9GSG - chains A and B; structure by electron microscopy, 2.83 A resolution.

[Chain A]
Molecule: Plasma membrane calcium-transporting ATPase 2
Organism: Mus musculus
Notes: EC 7.2.2.10
Reference sequence: Q9R0K7 (AT2B2_MOUSE); residues 1-1198 here = UniProt positions 1-1198
Amino-acid sequence (1214 residues; numbered 1 to 1214; the number before each row is that of its first residue):
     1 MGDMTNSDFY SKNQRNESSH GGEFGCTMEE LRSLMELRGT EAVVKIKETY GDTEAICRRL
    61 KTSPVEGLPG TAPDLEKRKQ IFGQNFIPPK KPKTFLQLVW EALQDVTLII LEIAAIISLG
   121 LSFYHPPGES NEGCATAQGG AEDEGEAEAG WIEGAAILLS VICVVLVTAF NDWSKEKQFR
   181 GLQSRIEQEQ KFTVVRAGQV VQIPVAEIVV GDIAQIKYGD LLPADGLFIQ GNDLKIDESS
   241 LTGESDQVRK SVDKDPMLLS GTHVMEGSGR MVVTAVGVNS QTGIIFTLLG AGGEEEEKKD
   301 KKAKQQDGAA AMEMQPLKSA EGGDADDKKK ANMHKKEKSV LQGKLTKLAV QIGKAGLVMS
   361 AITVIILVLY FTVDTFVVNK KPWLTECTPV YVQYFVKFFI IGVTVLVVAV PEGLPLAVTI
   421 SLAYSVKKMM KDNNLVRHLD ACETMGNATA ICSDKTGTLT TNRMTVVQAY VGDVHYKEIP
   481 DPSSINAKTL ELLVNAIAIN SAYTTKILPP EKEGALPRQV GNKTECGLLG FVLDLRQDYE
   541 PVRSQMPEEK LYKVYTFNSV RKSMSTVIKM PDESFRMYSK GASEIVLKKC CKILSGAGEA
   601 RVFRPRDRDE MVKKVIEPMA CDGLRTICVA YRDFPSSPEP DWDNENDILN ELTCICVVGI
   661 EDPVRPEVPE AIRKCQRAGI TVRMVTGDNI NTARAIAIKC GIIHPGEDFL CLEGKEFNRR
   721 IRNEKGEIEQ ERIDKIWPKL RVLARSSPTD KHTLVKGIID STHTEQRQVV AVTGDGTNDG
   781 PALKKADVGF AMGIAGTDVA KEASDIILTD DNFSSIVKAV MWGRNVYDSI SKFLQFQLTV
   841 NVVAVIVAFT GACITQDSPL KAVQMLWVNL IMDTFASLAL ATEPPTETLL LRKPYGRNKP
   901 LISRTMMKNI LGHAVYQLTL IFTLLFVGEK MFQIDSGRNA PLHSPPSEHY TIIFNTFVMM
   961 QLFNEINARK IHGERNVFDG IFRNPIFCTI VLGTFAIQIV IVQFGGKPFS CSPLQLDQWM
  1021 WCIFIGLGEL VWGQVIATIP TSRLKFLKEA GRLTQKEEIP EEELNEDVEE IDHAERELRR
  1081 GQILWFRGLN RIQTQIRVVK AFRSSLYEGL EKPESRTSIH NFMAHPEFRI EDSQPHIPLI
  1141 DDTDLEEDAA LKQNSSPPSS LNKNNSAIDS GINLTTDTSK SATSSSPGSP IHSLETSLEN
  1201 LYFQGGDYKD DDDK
Unresolved in the structure: 1-24, 127-148, 183-191, 292-337, 387-389, 1044-1214
Construct notes: expression tag (1199-1214)
Ion coordination: tetrafluoroaluminate ion near Asp454 (its only coordinating residue here); Mg2+: Asp454, Thr456, Asp775
From the paper describing this entry:
  - disease-associated variants - E412K, S877F: decreased catalytic activity
  - mutagenesis - Q837A, N841D, D873K: decreased catalytic activity

[Chain B]
Molecule: Neuroplastin
Organism: Mus musculus
Reference sequence: P97300 (NPTN_MOUSE); residue numbers follow UniProt; this construct covers 1-397
Amino-acid sequence (413 residues; each row starts with the number of its first residue):
     1 MSGSSLPGAL ALSLLLVSGS LLPGPGAAQN AGFVKSPMSE TKLTGDAFEL YCDVVGSPTP
    61 EIQWWYAEVN RAESFRQLWD GARKRRVTVN TAYGSNGVSV LRITRLTLED SGTYECRASN
   121 DPKRNDLRQN PSITWIRAQA TISVLQKPRI VTSEEVIIRE SLLPVTLQCN LTSSSHTLMY
   181 SYWTRNGVEL TATRKNASNM EYRINKPRAE DSGEYHCVYH FVSAPKANAT IEVKAAPDIT
   241 GHKRSENKNE GQDAMMYCKS VGYPHPEWIW RKKENGVFEE ISNSSGRFFI TNKENYTELS
   301 IVNLQITEDP GEYECNATNS IGSASVSTVL RVRSHLAPLW PFLGILAEII ILVVIIVVYE
   361 KRKRPDEVPD DDEPAGPMKT NSTNNHKDKN LRQRNTNENL YFQGGHHHHH HHH
Unresolved in the structure: 1-146, 361-413
Disulfides: Cys169-Cys217, Cys258-Cys315
Covalently attached groups: N-acetylglucosamine (NAG) linked to Asn170, Asn196, Asn228, Asn283, Asn295, Asn316
Construct notes: expression tag (398-413)

[How chain A and chain B interact]
Residue-residue contacts (23; chain A residue first):
  Gln933(A) - Arg331(B)
  Gln933(A) - Arg333(B)  hydrogen bond (backbone-side chain)
  Ile934(A) - Arg331(B)
  Ile934(A) - Arg333(B)
  Asp935(A) - Arg244(B)  salt bridge
  Asp935(A) - Ser245(B)  hydrogen bond
  Asp935(A) - Arg331(B)
  Ser936(A) - Arg244(B)  hydrogen bond (backbone-side chain)
  Arg975(A) - Tyr359(B)
  Asn976(A) - Ile356(B)
  Asn976(A) - Glu360(B)  hydrogen bond
  Leu1016(A) - Pro338(B)  hydrophobic
  Asp1017(A) - Ala337(B)
  Asp1017(A) - Pro338(B)
  Met1020(A) - Pro341(B)  hydrophobic
  Trp1021(A) - Pro341(B)
  Ile1023(A) - Ile345(B)  hydrophobic
  Phe1024(A) - Gly344(B)
  Phe1024(A) - Ile345(B)
  Phe1024(A) - Glu348(B)
  Leu1027(A) - Glu348(B)
  Gly1028(A) - Glu348(B)  hydrogen bond (backbone-side chain)
  Leu1030(A) - Leu352(B)
Also at the interface, not in a pair above, chain A (19 interface residues in all): Phe932, Phe978, Val1031, Gln1034
Also at the interface, not in a pair above, chain B (16 interface residues in all): Ile349, Ile355

[Summary]
19 residues of chain A face 16 of chain B across their interface, with 5 hydrogen bonds and 1 salt bridge.
Polar pairs include Asp935(A)-Arg244(B), Gln933(A)-Arg333(B) and Asp935(A)-Ser245(B). The paper reports that
E412K, S877F and Q837A of chain A, among others, reduce catalytic activity; 5 substitutions were tested in
all.
Here chain A is Plasma membrane calcium-transporting ATPase 2 and chain B is Neuroplastin, both from Mus
musculus. Entry 9GSG (Cryo-EM structure of mouse PMCA-NPTN complex captured in E2-Pi state (ALF4)) was
determined by electron microscopy, deposited together with 9GSD, 9GSE, 9GSF, 9GSH and 9GTB.
